6TEV - chain A; structure by X-ray diffraction, 1.70 A resolution.

Chain A:
Protein: Mycocyclosin synthase
Organism: Mycobacterium tuberculosis
Notes: EC 1.14.19.70
Reference sequence: P9WPP6 (CP121_MYCTO); residue numbers follow UniProt; this construct covers 1-396
Sequence (396 residues; row label = number of the first residue in the row):
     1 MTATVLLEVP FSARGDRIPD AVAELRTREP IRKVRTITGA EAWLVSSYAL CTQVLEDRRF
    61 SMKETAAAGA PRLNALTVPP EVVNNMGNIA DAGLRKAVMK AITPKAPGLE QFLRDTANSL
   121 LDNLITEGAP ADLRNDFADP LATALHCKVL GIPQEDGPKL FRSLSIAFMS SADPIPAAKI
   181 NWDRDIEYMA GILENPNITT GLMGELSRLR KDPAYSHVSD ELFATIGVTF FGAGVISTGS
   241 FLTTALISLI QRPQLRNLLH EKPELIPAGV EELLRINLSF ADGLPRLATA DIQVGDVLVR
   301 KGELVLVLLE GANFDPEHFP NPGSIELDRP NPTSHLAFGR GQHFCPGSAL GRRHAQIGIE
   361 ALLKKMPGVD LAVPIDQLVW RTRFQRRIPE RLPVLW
Unresolved in the structure: 1-5
Metal / ion sites: heme Fe near Cys345 (its only coordinating residue here)
Residues lining bound ligands:
  - heme (HEM): Met62, Met86, Ile102, His146, Phe230, Ala233, Gly234, Ser237, Thr238, Phe241, Leu274, Phe280, Leu284, Arg286, Leu309, Ala337, Phe338, Gly339, Gln342, His343, Cys345, Pro346, Gly347, Leu350, Gly351
  - N5W (1-[[4-[4-(trifluoromethyl)phenyl]phenyl]methyl]imidazole), molecule 1: Met62, Thr65, Ala66, Arg72, Asn74, Ala75, Leu76, Val78, Val82, Val83, Asn85, Met86, Thr229, Pro285
  - N5W, molecule 2: Thr77, Val78, Ser163, Leu164, Ala167, Phe168, Asn181, Trp182, Asp185, Val228, Thr229, Gly232, Ala233, Ser237, Phe280, Gln385, Arg386
Reported in the primary citation:
  - binding site for N5W: Phe168, Trp182

Overview:
Bound to chain A: compound N5W and heme. From the paper: a binding site for N5W at Phe168 and Trp182.
Chain A is Mycocyclosin synthase (Mycobacterium tuberculosis); the structure, The structure of CYP121 in
complex with inhibitor L44, was determined by X-ray diffraction together with 6TE7 and 6TET from the same
study.
